Entry 3VU6 (X-ray diffraction, 2.32 A resolution); this record covers chains A and B.

Chain A:
Molecule: Transmembrane protein gp41
From: Human immunodeficiency virus 1
Reference sequence: P03375 (ENV_HV1B1); residue numbers follow UniProt; this construct covers 553-590
Chain sequence (39 residues; numbered 553 to 591; the number before each row is that of its first residue):
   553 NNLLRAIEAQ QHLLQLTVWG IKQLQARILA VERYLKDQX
Construct notes: amidation (591)
Modified residues: NH2 (amino group) at position 591

Chain B:
Molecule: MTSC22
Chain sequence (25 residues; row label = number of the first residue in the row):
   625 XMTWEEWDKK IEEYTKKIEE LIKKS
Construct notes: acetylation (625)
Modified residues: ACE (acetyl group) at position 625

Chain A / chain B interface:
Residue-residue contacts (10):
  Leu556(A) - Ser649(B)
  Ile559(A) - Ile646(B)  hydrophobic
  Glu560(A) - Ile646(B)
  Gln563(A) - Thr639(B)
  Gln563(A) - Ile642(B)
  Gln567(A) - Thr639(B)  hydrogen bond
  Ile573(A) - Trp628(B)  hydrophobic
  Ile573(A) - Trp631(B)  hydrophobic
  Lys574(A) - Trp631(B)
  Lys574(A) - Asp632(B)  salt bridge
Interface residues without a listed pair, chain A (9 interface residues in all): Val570, Gln577
Interface residues without a listed pair, chain B (8 interface residues in all): Ile635

Overview:
The interface between chain A and chain B involves 9 residues on one side and 8 on the other, with 1 hydrogen
bond and 1 salt bridge. Polar contacts include Lys574(A)-Asp632(B) and Gln567(A)-Thr639(B).
Here chain A is Transmembrane protein gp41 (Human immunodeficiency virus 1) and chain B is MTSC22. Entry 3VU6
(Short peptide HIV entry inhibitor MT-SC22EK with a M-T hook) was determined by X-ray diffraction together
with 3VU5 from the same study.
